4L9P - chains B and C of the 3 polymer chains in the assembly; structure by X-ray diffraction, 1.45 A resolution.

# Chain B
Protein: CaaX farnesyltransferase beta subunit Ram1
Source organism: Aspergillus fumigatus
Notes: EC 2.5.1.58
UniProtKB: Q4WPS9 (Q4WPS9_ASPFU); residues 1-519 here = UniProt positions 1-519
Amino-acid sequence (519 residues; numbered 1 to 519; the number before each row is that of its first residue):
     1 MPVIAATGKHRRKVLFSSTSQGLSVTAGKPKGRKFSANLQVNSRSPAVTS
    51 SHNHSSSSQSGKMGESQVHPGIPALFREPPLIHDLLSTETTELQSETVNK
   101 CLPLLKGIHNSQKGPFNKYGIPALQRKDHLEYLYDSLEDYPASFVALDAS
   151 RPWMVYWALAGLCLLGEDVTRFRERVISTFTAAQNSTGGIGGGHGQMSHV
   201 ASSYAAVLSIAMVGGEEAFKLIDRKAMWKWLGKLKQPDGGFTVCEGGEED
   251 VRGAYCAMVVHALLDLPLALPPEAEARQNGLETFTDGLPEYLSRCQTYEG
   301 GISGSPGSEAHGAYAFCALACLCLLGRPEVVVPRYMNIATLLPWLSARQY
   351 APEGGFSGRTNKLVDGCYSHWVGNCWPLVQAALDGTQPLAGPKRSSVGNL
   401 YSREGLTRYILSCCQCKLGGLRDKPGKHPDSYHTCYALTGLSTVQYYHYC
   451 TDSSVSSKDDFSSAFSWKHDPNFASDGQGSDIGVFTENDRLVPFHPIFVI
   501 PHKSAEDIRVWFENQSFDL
Unresolved in the structure: 1-67
Metal / ion sites: Zn2+: Asp365, Cys367, His433 (shared with Cys8(C) of chain C)
Ligand contacts: fpp analog (FII; [(3,7,11-trimethyl-dodeca-2,6,10-trienyloxycarbamoyl)-methyl]-phosphonic acid): Trp153, Arg252, Tyr255, Cys256, His311, Ala313, Tyr314, Cys317, Arg359, Lys362, Tyr368, Trp371, Tyr432

# Chain C
Protein: LYS-CYS-VAL-VAL-MET (CAAX peptide)
Amino-acid sequence (5 residues; numbered 7 to 11; the number before each row is that of its first residue):
     7 KCVVM
Metal / ion sites: Zn2+: Cys8 (shared with Asp365(B), Cys367(B), His433(B) of chain B)

# Interface between chain B and chain C
Residue-residue contacts (11; chain B residue first):
  Ala149(B) - Met11(C)
  Trp153(B) - Val10(C)
  Trp153(B) - Met11(C)  hydrogen bond
  His199(B) - Met11(C)
  Arg252(B) - Val10(C)  hydrogen bond (side chain-backbone)
  Arg252(B) - Met11(C)
  Asp365(B) - Cys8(C)  hydrogen bond
  Cys367(B) - Cys8(C)  hydrophobic
  Tyr432(B) - Cys8(C)  hydrophobic
  Tyr432(B) - Val10(C)  hydrophobic
  His433(B) - Cys8(C)  hydrogen bond
Other interface residues (no listed pair), chain B (12 interface residues in all): Ser150, Trp157, Ala201, Lys427
Other interface residues (no listed pair), chain C (4 interface residues in all): Lys7

# Overview
12 residues of chain B and 4 residues of chain C are in contact; the contacts include 4 hydrogen bonds. Polar
pairs include Trp153(B)-Met11(C), Arg252(B)-Val10(C) and Asp365(B)-Cys8(C). Bound to chain B: fpp analog.
Asp365(B), Cys367(B), His433(B) and Cys8(C) form the Zn2+ site.
Chain B is CaaX farnesyltransferase beta subunit Ram1 (Aspergillus fumigatus) and chain C is
LYS-CYS-VAL-VAL-MET (CAAX peptide); the structure, Crystal structure of Aspergillus fumigatus protein
farnesyltransferase complexed with the FII analog, FPT-II, and the KCVVM ..., was determined by X-ray
diffraction together with 4LNB, 4LNG and 4MBG from the same study.
